6GKH - chains A and Y of the 3 polymer chains in the assembly; structure by electron microscopy, 4.06 A resolution (low resolution: residue-level contacts below are approximate; hydrogen-bond / salt-bridge calls are withheld).

== Chain A ==
Name: Interferon-induced helicase C domain-containing protein 1
From: Mus musculus
Notes: EC 3.6.4.13; engineered mutation(s): Residues 646-663 deleted
UniProtKB: Q8R5F7 (IFIH1_MOUSE); numbering as in UniProt; present here: 1-644, 663-1025
Sequence (1007 residues; each row starts with the number of its first residue; note: 18 numbers in that range are skipped by the numbering (no residue carries them; nothing is unmodelled there)):
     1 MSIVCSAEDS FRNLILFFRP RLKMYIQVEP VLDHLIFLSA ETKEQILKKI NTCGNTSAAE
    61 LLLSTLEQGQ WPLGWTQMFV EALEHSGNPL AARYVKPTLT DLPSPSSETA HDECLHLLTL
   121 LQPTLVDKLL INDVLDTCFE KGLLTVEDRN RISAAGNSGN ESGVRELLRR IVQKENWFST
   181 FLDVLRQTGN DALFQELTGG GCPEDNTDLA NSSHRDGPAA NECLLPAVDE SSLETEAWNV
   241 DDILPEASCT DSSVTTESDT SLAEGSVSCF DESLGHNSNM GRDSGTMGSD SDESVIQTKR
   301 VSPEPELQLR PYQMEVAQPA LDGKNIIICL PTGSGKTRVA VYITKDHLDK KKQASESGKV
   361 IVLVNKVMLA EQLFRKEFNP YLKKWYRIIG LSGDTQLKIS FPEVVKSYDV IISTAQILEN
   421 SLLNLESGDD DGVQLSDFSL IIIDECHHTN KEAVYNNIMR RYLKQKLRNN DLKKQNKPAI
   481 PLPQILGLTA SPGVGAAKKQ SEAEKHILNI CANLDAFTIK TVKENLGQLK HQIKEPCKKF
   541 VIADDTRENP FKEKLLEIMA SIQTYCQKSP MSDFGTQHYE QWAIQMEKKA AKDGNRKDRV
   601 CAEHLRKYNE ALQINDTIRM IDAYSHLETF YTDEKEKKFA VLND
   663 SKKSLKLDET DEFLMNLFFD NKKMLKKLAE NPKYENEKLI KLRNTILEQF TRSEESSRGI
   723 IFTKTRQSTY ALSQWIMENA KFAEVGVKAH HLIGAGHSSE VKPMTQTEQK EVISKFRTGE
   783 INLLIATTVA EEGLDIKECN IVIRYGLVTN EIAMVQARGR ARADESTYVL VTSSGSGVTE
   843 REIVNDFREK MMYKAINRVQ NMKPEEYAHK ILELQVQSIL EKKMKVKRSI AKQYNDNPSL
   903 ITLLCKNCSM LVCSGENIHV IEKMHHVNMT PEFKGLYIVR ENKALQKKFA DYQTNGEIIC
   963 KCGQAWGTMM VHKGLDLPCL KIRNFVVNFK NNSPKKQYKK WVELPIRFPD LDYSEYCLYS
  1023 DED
Disordered / not traced: 1-305, 663-664, 945-954, 1021-1025
Metal / ion sites: Mg2+: Asp-444 (together with ADP); Zn2+: Cys-907, Cys-910, Cys-962, Cys-964
Small-molecule neighbours: ADP / tetrafluoroaluminate: Gln-308, Leu-309, Arg-310, Gln-313, Thr-332, Gly-333, Ser-334, Gly-335, Lys-336, Thr-337, Arg-338, Asp-444, Glu-445, Ala-490, Gly-795, Asp-797, Lys-799, Gln-818, Arg-822, Arg-824
From the paper describing this entry:
  - binding site for the 15-nt RNA strand: His-759
  - mutagenesis - T841R/E842R (2.5-fold), M886A, D1014A/Y1015A/E1017A (2.5-fold): decreased signaling
  - mutagenesis - L397A/K398A/I399A, T841R/E842R: unchanged catalytic activity
  - mutagenesis - K498A/K499A/Q500A, K975D/D978A: abolished catalytic activity
  - mutagenesis - D848A/F849A: abolished signaling
  - mutagenesis - E883R/K884A, K885A: unchanged signaling
  - mutagenesis - H871A/E875A, E875A: increased signaling
  - mutagenesis - K498A/K499A/Q500A, K975D/D978A: unchanged binding to Mant-AMPPNP

== Chain Y ==
Molecule: 15-nt RNA strand
Sequence (15 nucleotides; each row starts with the number of its first residue):
     1 UCUCCUCGGC UUGAC

== How chain A and chain Y interact ==
Residue-residue contacts (38; chain A residue first):
  Asn-365(A) with G8(Y)
  Lys-366(A) with G8(Y)
  Val-367(A) with G8(Y)
  Ser-392(A) with G9(Y)
  Gly-393(A) with G9(Y)
  Thr-414(A) with G8(Y); G9(Y)
  Gln-416(A) with G8(Y); G9(Y)
  Ile-417(A) with G9(Y); C10(Y)
  Asn-420(A) with G9(Y)
  Glu-580(A) with U3(Y); C4(Y)
  Ile-584(A) with U3(Y)
  Lys-588(A) with C2(Y)
  Arg-606(A) with U3(Y); C4(Y)
  Lys-726(A) with C4(Y); C5(Y); U6(Y)
  Arg-728(A) with U6(Y); C7(Y)
  Ile-755(A) with C7(Y)
  Gly-756(A) with C7(Y)
  Thr-789(A) with C7(Y)
  Thr-790(A) with U6(Y); C7(Y)
  Val-791(A) with C7(Y)
  Glu-924(A) with U11(Y); U12(Y)
  Met-926(A) with C10(Y)
  Val-973(A) with U12(Y); G13(Y)
  His-974(A) with U12(Y)
  Lys-975(A) with G13(Y)
  Lys-1001(A) with U3(Y); C4(Y)
Also at the interface, not in a pair above, chain A (32 interface residues in all): Gln-581, Thr-727, Ala-757, His-927, Thr-956, Glu-1005
Also at the interface, not in a pair above, chain Y (13 interface residues in all): A14

== Overview ==
32 residues of chain A and 13 residues of chain Y are in contact. Chain A binds ADP / tetrafluoroaluminate.
From the paper: a binding site for the 15-nt RNA strand at His-759(A); T841R/E842R, M886A and
D1014A/Y1015A/E1017A of chain A reduce signaling; 11 substitutions were tested in all.
Chain A is Interferon-induced helicase C domain-containing protein 1 (Mus musculus) and chain Y is a 15-nt RNA
strand; the structure, CryoEM structure of the MDA5-dsRNA filament in complex with ADP-AlF4, was determined by
electron microscopy (same publication as 6G19, 6G1S, 6G1X, 6GJZ, 6GKM, 6H61 and 6H66).
